3C84 - chains A and B of the 5 polymer chains in the assembly; structure by X-ray diffraction, 1.94 A resolution.

[Chain A (and B)]
Molecule: Soluble acetylcholine receptor
Source organism: Aplysia californica
Notes: chain B of this document is another copy of the same molecule, construct and numbering; everything in this record applies to it too
UniProtKB: Q8WSF8 (Q8WSF8_APLCA); residues 1-219 here correspond to UniProt positions 18-236 (UniProt number = residue number + 17)
Sequence (227 residues; numbered -7 to 219; the number before each row is that of its first residue; numbers below 1 keep their minus sign (Tyr-7 is residue -7)):
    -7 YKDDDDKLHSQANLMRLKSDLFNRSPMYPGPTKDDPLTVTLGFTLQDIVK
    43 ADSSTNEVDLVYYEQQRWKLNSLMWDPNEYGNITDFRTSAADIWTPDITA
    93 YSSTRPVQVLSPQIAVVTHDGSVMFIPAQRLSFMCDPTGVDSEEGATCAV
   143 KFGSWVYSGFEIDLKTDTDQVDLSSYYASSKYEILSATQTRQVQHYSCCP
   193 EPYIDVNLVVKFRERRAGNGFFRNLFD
Disordered / not traced: -7 to -3, 208-219 (chain B: -7 to -4, 18-19, 209-219)
Cystine bridges: Cys127-Cys140, Cys190-Cys191
Sequence notes: expression tag (-7 to 0)
Residues lining bound ligands:
  - TH4 ({(2Z)-3-[(6-chloropyridin-3-yl)methyl]-1,3-thiazolidin-2-ylidene}cyanamide), molecule 1: Tyr55, Gln57, Ile106, Ala107, Val108, Met116, Phe117, Ile118
  - TH4, molecule 2: Tyr93, Trp147, Val148, Tyr188, Ser189, Cys190, Cys191, Tyr195
From the paper describing this entry:
  - binding site for TH4: Tyr55, Ile118, Tyr188, Ser189, Cys190, Tyr195
  - conformationally variable residues (loop rearrangement): Gln186 to Tyr195

[Chain A / chain B interface]
Residue-residue contacts (55; chain A residue first):
  Lys-1(A) - Asp26(B)
  Lys-1(A) - Asp27(B)
  Gln3(A) - Tyr20(B)
  Gln3(A) - Asp27(B)  hydrogen bond
  Leu6(A) - Pro21(B)  hydrophobic
  Leu6(A) - Thr24(B)
  Met7(A) - Ser17(B)
  Met7(A) - Tyr20(B)
  Met7(A) - Pro21(B)  hydrophobic
  Gln38(A) - Tyr93(B)  hydrogen bond (side chain-backbone)
  Gln38(A) - Met126(B)
  Asp39(A) - Met126(B)
  Val41(A) - Thr47(B)
  Val41(A) - Glu49(B)
  Val53(A) - Ser95(B)
  Val53(A) - Met126(B)  hydrophobic
  Tyr55(A) - Tyr93(B)  hydrogen bond
  Tyr55(A) - Trp147(B)  hydrophobic
  Gln57(A) - Cys190(B)
  Arg79(A) - Val148(B)  hydrogen bond (side chain-backbone)
  Arg79(A) - Tyr149(B)
  Arg79(A) - Glu153(B)  salt bridge
  Arg79(A) - Tyr195(B)  hydrogen bond
  Gln100(A) - Arg97(B)  hydrogen bond
  Gln100(A) - Pro98(B)
  Val101(A) - Pro98(B)
  Leu102(A) - Thr91(B)
  Leu102(A) - Ser95(B)
  Leu102(A) - Arg97(B)
  Leu102(A) - Pro98(B)
  Ser103(A) - Trp147(B)
  Pro104(A) - Asp89(B)
  Pro104(A) - Thr91(B)
  Pro104(A) - Trp147(B)
  Ile106(A) - Asp89(B)
  Ile106(A) - Val148(B)
  Met116(A) - Cys190(B)  hydrophobic
  Met116(A) - Cys191(B)  hydrophobic
  Ile118(A) - Trp147(B)  hydrogen bond (backbone-side chain)
  Ile118(A) - Cys190(B)  hydrophobic
  Ala120(A) - Trp147(B)  hydrophobic
  Arg122(A) - Glu49(B)  salt bridge
  Arg122(A) - Thr96(B)  hydrogen bond (side chain-backbone)
  Arg122(A) - Arg97(B)
  Asp164(A) - Ser189(B)  hydrogen bond
  Ser167(A) - Tyr93(B)  hydrogen bond
  Tyr169(A) - Met126(B)
  Tyr169(A) - Cys127(B)  hydrogen bond (side chain-backbone)
  Tyr169(A) - Asp128(B)  hydrogen bond (side chain-backbone)
  Ser171(A) - Asn48(B)  hydrogen bond (backbone-side chain)
  Ser171(A) - Asp128(B)
  Lys173(A) - Ser45(B)  hydrogen bond (side chain-backbone)
  Lys173(A) - Ser46(B)
  Lys173(A) - Thr47(B)
  Lys173(A) - Asn48(B)
Interface residues without a listed pair, chain A (32 interface residues in all): Ser2, Lys10, Lys42, Asp51, Ser166, Ser172
Interface residues without a listed pair, chain B (32 interface residues in all): Ser94, Ser150, Tyr188

[In short]
The chain A/chain B interface involves 32 residues from each chain; the contacts include 14 hydrogen bonds and
2 salt bridges. Polar pairs include Arg79(A)-Glu153(B), Arg122(A)-Glu49(B) and Gln3(A)-Asp27(B). Bound to
chain A: compound TH4. The paper reports a binding site for TH4 at Tyr55(A), Ile118(A) and Tyr188(A) among
others; conformational variability at Gln186(A).
Chain A and chain B are both Soluble acetylcholine receptor (Aplysia californica); the structure, Crystal
structure of a complex of AChBP from aplysia californica and the neonicotinoid thiacloprid, was determined by
X-ray diffraction, deposited together with 3C79.
